2Y65 - chains A and Y; structure by X-ray diffraction, 2.20 A resolution.

Chain A:
Protein: Kinesin heavy chain
From: Drosophila melanogaster
Notes: fragment: motor domain, residues 1-365
UniProtKB: P17210 (KINH_DROME); numbering as in UniProt (aligned over 1-365)
Amino-acid sequence (365 residues; each row starts with the number of its first residue):
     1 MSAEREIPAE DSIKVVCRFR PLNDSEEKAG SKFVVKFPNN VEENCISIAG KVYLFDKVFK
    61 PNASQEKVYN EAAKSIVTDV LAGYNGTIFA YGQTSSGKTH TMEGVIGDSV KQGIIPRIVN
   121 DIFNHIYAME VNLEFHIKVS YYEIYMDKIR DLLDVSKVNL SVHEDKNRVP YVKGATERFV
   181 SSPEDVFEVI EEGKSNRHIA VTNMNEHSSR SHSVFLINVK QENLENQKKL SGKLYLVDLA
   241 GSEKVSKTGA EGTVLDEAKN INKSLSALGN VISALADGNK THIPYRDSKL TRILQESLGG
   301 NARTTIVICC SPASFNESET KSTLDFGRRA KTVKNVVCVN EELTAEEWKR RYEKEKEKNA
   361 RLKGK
Unresolved in the structure: 1-7, 245-260, 352-365
UniProt features mapped onto this chain:
  - binding site (ATP): G92 to T99
Ion coordination: Mg2+: T99 (together with ADP)
Small-molecule neighbours: ADP (adenosine-5'-diphosphate): R18, R20, P21, P61, Q93, T94, S95, S96, G97, K98, T99, H100
From the paper describing this entry:
  - mutagenesis - H136E, D185R: unchanged catalytic activity
  - mutagenesis - H136E, D185R: decreased binding to tail domain
  - conformationally variable residues (domain motion): S181
  - mutagenesis - S181C: decreased catalytic activity on oxidation to a disulfide

Chain Y:
Protein: Kinesin heavy chain
From: Drosophila melanogaster
Notes: fragment: tail domain residues 937-952
UniProtKB: P17210 (KINH_DROME); residues 937-952 here = UniProt positions 937-952
Amino-acid sequence (20 residues; numbered 935 to 954; the number before each row is that of its first residue):
   935 GSGPQAQIAK PIRSGQGATS
Unresolved in the structure: 935-937, 950-954
Differences from the reference sequence: expression tag (935-936, 953-954)

How chain A and chain Y interact:
Contacting residue pairs (24):
  I126(A) with A940(Y)
  Y127(A) with I942(Y), hydrophobic
  E130(A) with P938(Y); Q939(Y)
  V131(A) with A940(Y)
  N132(A) with P938(Y); Q939(Y)
  L133(A) with Q939(Y); A940(Y); Q941(Y), hydrogen bond (backbone-backbone)
  E134(A) with Q941(Y)
  F135(A) with Q941(Y), hydrogen bond (backbone-backbone); I942(Y); A943(Y), hydrogen bond (backbone-backbone)
  H136(A) with A943(Y)
  T176(A) with R947(Y)
  E177(A) with R947(Y), hydrogen bond (backbone-side chain)
  F179(A) with K944(Y); P945(Y), hydrophobic
  V180(A) with I942(Y)
  S181(A) with I942(Y); A943(Y); K944(Y)
  L224(A) with Q941(Y)
Also at the interface, not in a pair above, chain A (20 interface residues in all): F123, M129, I137, A175, D185
Interface features reported in the paper:
  - residue pairs: F179(A)-P945(Y)
  - interface residues, chain A: I126(A)
  - interface residues, chain Y: I942(Y)

In short:
Chain A and chain Y form an interface of 20 and 9 residues respectively; the contacts include 4 hydrogen
bonds. Among the polar pairs are E177(A)-R947(Y), L133(A)-Q941(Y) and F135(A)-Q941(Y). The authors report a
contact between F179(A) and P945(Y). The paper reports that H136E and D185R of chain A reduce binding to tail
domain; interface residues I126(A) and I942(Y).
Here chain A is Kinesin heavy chain and chain Y is Kinesin heavy chain, both from Drosophila melanogaster.
Entry 2Y65 (Crystal structure of Drosophila melanogaster kinesin-1 motor domain dimer-tail complex) was
determined by X-ray diffraction (same publication as 2Y5W).
